PDB entry 1J4I | X-ray diffraction, 1.80 A resolution | chain A

[Chain A]
Molecule: FKBP12
Source organism: Homo sapiens
Notes: EC 5.2.1.8
UniProt: P62942 (FKB1A_HUMAN); residues 1-107 here = UniProt positions 1-107
Sequence (107 residues; numbered 1 to 107; the number before each row is that of its first residue):
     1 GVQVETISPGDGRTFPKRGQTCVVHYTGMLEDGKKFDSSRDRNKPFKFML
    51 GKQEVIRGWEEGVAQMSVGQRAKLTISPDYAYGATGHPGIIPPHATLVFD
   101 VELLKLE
Ligand contacts: TST (4-methyl-2-{[4-(toluene-4-sulfonyl)-thiomorpholine-3-carbonyl]-amino}-pentanoic acid): Y26, F36, D37, F46, E54, V55, I56, W59, Y82, H87, I90, I91, F99
Reported in the primary citation:
  - binding site for TST: Y26, F36, V55, I56, W59, Y82, F99

[Overview]
Bound to chain A: compound TST. From the paper: a binding site for TST at Y26, F36 and V55 among others.
Chain A is FKBP12 (Homo sapiens); the structure, crystal structure analysis of the FKBP12 complexed with
000308 small molecule, was determined by X-ray diffraction (same publication as 1J4H).
